PDB entry 8EBN | X-ray diffraction, 2.60 A resolution | chains A and F of the 6 polymer chains in the assembly

# Chain A
Molecule: Kelch domain-containing protein 2
From: Homo sapiens
Reference sequence: Q9Y2U9 (KLDC2_HUMAN); numbering as in UniProt (aligned over 1-406)
Sequence (406 residues; numbered 1 to 406; the number before each row is that of its first residue):
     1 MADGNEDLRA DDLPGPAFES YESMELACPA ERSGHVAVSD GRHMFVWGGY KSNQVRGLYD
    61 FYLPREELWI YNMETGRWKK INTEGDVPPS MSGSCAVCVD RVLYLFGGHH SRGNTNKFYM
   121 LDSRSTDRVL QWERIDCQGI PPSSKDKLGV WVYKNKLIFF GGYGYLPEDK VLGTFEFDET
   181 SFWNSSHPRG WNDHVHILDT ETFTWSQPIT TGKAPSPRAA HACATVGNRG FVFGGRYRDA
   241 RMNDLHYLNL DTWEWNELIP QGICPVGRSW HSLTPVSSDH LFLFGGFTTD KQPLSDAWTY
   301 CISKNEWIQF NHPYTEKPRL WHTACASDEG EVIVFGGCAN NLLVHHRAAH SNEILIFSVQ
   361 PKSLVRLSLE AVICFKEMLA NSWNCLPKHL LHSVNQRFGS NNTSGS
Not modelled in the structure: 1-26, 54-59, 380-391
Swiss-Prot annotation at these positions:
  - mutagenesis: Lys147 (K147A: Strongly impaired ability to recognize truncated SELENOK or cleaved USP1 with a diglycine (Gly-Gly) at the C-terminus), Phe177 (F177A: Impairs oligomerization of KLHDC2-ELOB-ELOC complex; when associated with A-182 and A-183. Impairs oligomerization of KLHDC2-ELOB-ELOC complex; when associated with K-182 and A-183), Phe182 (F182A: Impairs oligomerization of KLHDC2-ELOB-ELOC complex; when associated with A-177 and A-183; F182K: Impairs oligomerization of KLHDC2-ELOB-ELOC complex; when associated with A-177 and A-183), Trp183 (W183A: Impairs oligomerization of KLHDC2-ELOB-ELOC complex; when associated with A-177 and A-182. Impairs oligomerization of KLHDC2-ELOB-ELOC complex; when associated with A-177 and K-182), Arg189 (R189A: Does not affect ability to recognize truncated SELENOK or cleaved USP1 with a diglycine (Gly-Gly) at the C-terminus), Arg236 (R236A: Does not affect ability to recognize truncated SELENOK with a diglycine (Gly-Gly) at the C-terminus. Abolished ability to recognize cleaved USP1 with a diglycine (Gly-Gly) at the C-terminus ...), Arg241 (R241A/L/E: Abolished ability to recognize truncated SELENOK or cleaved USP1 with a diglycine (Gly-Gly) at the C-terminus ...), Ser269 (S269A: Does not affect ability to recognize truncated SELENOK with a diglycine (Gly-Gly) at the C-terminus ...), Ile373 (I373R: Impairs oligomerization of KLHDC2-ELOB-ELOC complex), Asn401 to Ser406 (Abolishes oligomerization of KLHDC2-ELOB-ELOC complex), Gly405 to Ser406 (Abolishes oligomerization of KLHDC2-ELOB-ELOC complex), Ser406 (S406G: Promotes oligomerization of KLHDC2-ELOB-ELOC complex. Abolishes the activity of CRL2(KLHDC2) complex to ubiquitinate SELENOK)
Reported in the primary citation:
  - self-association interface (contacts with another copy of this molecule): Ile373
  - mutagenesis - S269E: abolished binding to FAM-SELK

# Chain F
Molecule: Elongin-C
From: Homo sapiens
Reference sequence: Q15369 (ELOC_HUMAN); residue numbers follow UniProt; this construct covers 16-112
Sequence (121 residues; each row starts with the number of its first residue; numbers below 1 keep their minus sign (Met-8 is residue -8)):
    -8 MSYYHHHHHH DYDIPTTENL YFQGAMYVKL ISSDGHEFIV KREHALTSGT IKAMLSGPGQ
    52 FAENETNEVN FREIPSHVLS KVCMYFTYKV RYTNSSTEIP EFPIAPEIAL ELLMAANFLD
   112 C
Not modelled in the structure: -8 to 16, 49-57
Construct notes: expression tag (-8 to 15)

# How chain A and chain F interact
Contacting residue pairs (38):
  Ser277(A) - Asn85(F)
  His280(A) - Asn85(F)
  His280(A) - Ser87(F)  hydrogen bond
  Thr299(A) - Ser87(F)
  Ile308(A) - Ser87(F)
  Phe310(A) - Thr88(F)
  Phe310(A) - Glu89(F)
  Asn311(A) - Glu89(F)
  Ser358(A) - Ile90(F)
  Gln360(A) - Tyr83(F)
  Gln360(A) - Thr84(F)
  Gln360(A) - Asn85(F)  hydrogen bond
  Gln360(A) - Ile90(F)
  Pro361(A) - Lys80(F)
  Pro361(A) - Tyr83(F)
  Pro361(A) - Thr84(F)
  Lys362(A) - Tyr76(F)  hydrogen bond (backbone-side chain)
  Ser363(A) - Tyr76(F)
  Ser363(A) - Cys112(F)
  Leu364(A) - Tyr76(F)  hydrogen bond (backbone-side chain)
  Leu364(A) - Phe93(F)  hydrophobic
  Leu364(A) - Ala107(F)  hydrophobic
  Leu364(A) - Cys112(F)  hydrogen bond (backbone-backbone)
  Val365(A) - Leu104(F)  hydrophobic
  Val365(A) - Ala107(F)
  Val365(A) - Cys112(F)  hydrogen bond (backbone-backbone)
  Leu367(A) - Phe93(F)  hydrophobic
  Leu367(A) - Ile95(F)
  Ser368(A) - Ile95(F)
  Ser368(A) - Leu103(F)
  Ser368(A) - Leu104(F)
  Leu369(A) - Leu104(F)  hydrophobic
  Ala371(A) - Ile95(F)  hydrophobic
  Val372(A) - Ala100(F)
  Val372(A) - Leu104(F)  hydrophobic
  Phe375(A) - Ile95(F)
  Phe375(A) - Pro97(F)  hydrophobic
  Leu379(A) - Pro97(F)
Interface residues without a listed pair, chain A (23 interface residues in all): Gln309, Val359, Met378
Interface residues without a listed pair, chain F (21 interface residues in all): Val73, Tyr79, Leu101, Asn108

# Summary
23 residues of chain A and 21 residues of chain F are in contact; the contacts include 6 hydrogen bonds. Among
the polar pairs are His280(A)-Ser87(F), Gln360(A)-Asn85(F) and Lys362(A)-Tyr76(F). UniProt lists 15
mutagenesis sites on chain A. From the paper: S269E of chain A abolishes binding to FAM-SELK; a
self-association interface involving Ile373(A).
Chain A is Kelch domain-containing protein 2 and chain F is Elongin-C, both from Homo sapiens; the structure,
Structure of KLHDC2-EloB/C tetrameric assembly, was determined by X-ray diffraction together with 8EBL and
8EBM from the same study.
